PDB entry 4AFM | X-ray diffraction, 1.25 A resolution | chain A

== Chain A ==
Molecule: Endoglucanase CEL5A
Source organism: Eubacterium cellulosolvens
Notes: fragment: carbohydrate binding module, residues 37-170
Reference sequence: Q3LHN3 (Q3LHN3_9FIRM); residue numbers follow UniProt; this construct covers 37-170
Amino-acid sequence (134 residues; row label = number of the first residue in the row):
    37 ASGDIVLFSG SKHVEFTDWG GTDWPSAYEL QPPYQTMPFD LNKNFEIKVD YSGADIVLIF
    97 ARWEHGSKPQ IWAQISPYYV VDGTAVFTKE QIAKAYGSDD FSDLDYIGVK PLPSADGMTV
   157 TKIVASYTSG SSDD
Unresolved in the structure: 37-38, 166-170
Modified / non-standard residues: Mse73 (selenomethionine; parent Met); Mse154 (selenomethionine; parent Met)
What the authors report for this chain:
  - mutagenesis - W55A, W60A, W99A, Q106A, W108A: abolished binding to cellohexaose
  - mutagenesis - W55A, W60A, W99A, W108A: abolished binding to beta-glucan
  - mutagenesis - Q110A: decreased binding to cellohexaose
  - mutagenesis - Q110A: decreased binding to beta-glucan
  - mutagenesis - W55A, Q106A: unchanged binding to xyloglucan
  - mutagenesis - Q106A: unchanged binding to barley beta-glucan
  - specificity-determining residues: Gln106

== In short ==
The paper reports that W55A, W60A and W99A, among others, abolish binding to cellohexaose; the specificity
determinant Gln106; 6 substitutions were tested in all.
Chain A is Endoglucanase CEL5A (Eubacterium cellulosolvens); the structure, Structural and biochemical
characterization of a novel Carbohydrate Binding Module of endoglucanase Cel5A from Eubacterium
cellulosolvens, was determined by X-ray diffraction, deposited together with 4AEM, 4AEK, 4AFD, 2YPJ and 4BA6.
